3D9F - chains A and B of the 4 polymer chains in the assembly; structure by X-ray diffraction, 2.20 A resolution.

# Chain A (and B)
Name: Nitroalkane oxidase
Source organism: Fusarium oxysporum
Notes: EC 1.7.3.1; chain B of this document is another copy of the same molecule, construct and numbering; everything in this record applies to it too
UniProtKB: Q8X1D8 (Q8X1D8_FUSOX); residue numbers follow UniProt; this construct covers 2-439
Sequence (438 residues; each row starts with the number of its first residue):
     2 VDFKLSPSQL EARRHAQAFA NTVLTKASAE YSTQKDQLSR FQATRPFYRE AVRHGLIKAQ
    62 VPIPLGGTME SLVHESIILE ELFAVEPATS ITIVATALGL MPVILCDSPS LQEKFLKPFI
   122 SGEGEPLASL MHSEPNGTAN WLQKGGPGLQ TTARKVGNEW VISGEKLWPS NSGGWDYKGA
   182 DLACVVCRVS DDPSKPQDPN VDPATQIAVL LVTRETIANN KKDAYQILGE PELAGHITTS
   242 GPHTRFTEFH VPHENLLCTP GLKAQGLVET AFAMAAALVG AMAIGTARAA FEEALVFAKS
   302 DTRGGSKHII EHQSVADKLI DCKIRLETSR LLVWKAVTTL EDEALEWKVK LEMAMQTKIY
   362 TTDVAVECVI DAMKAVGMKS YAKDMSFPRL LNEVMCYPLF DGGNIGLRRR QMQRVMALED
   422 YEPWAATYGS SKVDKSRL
Unresolved in the structure: 433-439
Differences from the reference sequence: engineered mutation A276 (Ser in Q8X1D8)
Small-molecule neighbours:
  - FAD (flavin-adenine dinucleotide), molecule 1: L99, L131, M132, H133, S134, G138, T139, A140, N141, W169, P170, S171, L234, T240, F273, C397, L400, F401, D402, G403, G404, I406, G407, L408, R411
  - FAD, molecule 2: R304, I310, H313, V316, K375, A376, V377, G378, M379, Y382
  - 1-nitrohexane (N6C): V95, A96, L99, F273, A276, V280, M283, F401, D402
Curated features (UniProtKB/Swiss-Prot):
  - active site: D402 (Proton acceptor)
  - binding site (FAD): L131 to S134, T139 to N141, W169 to S171, R304, H313, Q314, K375 to M379, L400 to G404
  - mutagenesis: D402 (D402E: Decreases enzyme activity about twentyfold; D402N: Almost abolishes enzyme activity towards neutral nitroethane, but retains activity towards anionic nitroethane), R409 (R409K: Reduces catalytic activity)

# Chain A / chain B interface
Residue-residue contacts (84):
  P136(A) with R304(B), hydrogen bond (backbone-side chain)
  N137(A) with R304(B), hydrogen bond (backbone-side chain); G305(B), hydrogen bond (backbone-backbone)
  G138(A) with R304(B)
  N141(A) with T303(B); R304(B); G305(B); G306(B)
  Q144(A) with G306(B); S307(B), hydrogen bond
  P148(A) with G305(B); G306(B)
  W169(A) with M379(B); K380(B); A383(B), hydrophobic
  E233(A) with A383(B); K384(B), hydrogen bond (backbone-backbone)
  L234(A) with Y382(B); K384(B)
  A235(A) with Y382(B), hydrogen bond (backbone-backbone); P389(B), hydrophobic
  G236(A) with Y382(B), hydrogen bond (backbone-side chain)
  H237(A) with Y382(B)
  T303(A) with N141(B)
  R304(A) with P136(B), hydrogen bond (side chain-backbone); N137(B), hydrogen bond (side chain-backbone); G138(B); N141(B)
  G305(A) with N137(B), hydrogen bond (backbone-backbone); N141(B); P148(B)
  G306(A) with N141(B); Q144(B); P148(B)
  S307(A) with Q144(B), hydrogen bond
  S315(A) with I406(B); R411(B), hydrogen bond
  K319(A) with I406(B)
  D364(A) with K375(B), salt bridge
  V367(A) with I371(B), hydrophobic
  I371(A) with I371(B), hydrophobic
  M374(A) with M396(B), hydrophobic; L400(B)
  K375(A) with D364(B), salt bridge; L400(B); I406(B)
  G378(A) with L400(B)
  M379(A) with W169(B); L400(B); F401(B), hydrophobic
  K380(A) with W169(B)
  S381(A) with L400(B)
  Y382(A) with L234(B); A235(B), hydrogen bond (backbone-backbone); G236(B), hydrogen bond (side chain-backbone); H237(B); N393(B), hydrogen bond (side chain-backbone); E394(B); M396(B); C397(B)
  A383(A) with W169(B), hydrophobic; E233(B)
  K384(A) with E233(B), hydrogen bond (backbone-backbone); L234(B)
  P389(A) with A235(B), hydrophobic
  L392(A) with M396(B), hydrophobic
  N393(A) with Y382(B), hydrogen bond (backbone-side chain); N393(B), hydrogen bond
  E394(A) with Y382(B)
  M396(A) with I371(B), hydrophobic; Y382(B); L392(B), hydrophobic
  C397(A) with Y382(B)
  L400(A) with M374(B); K375(B); G378(B); M379(B); S381(B); Y382(B), hydrophobic
  F401(A) with M379(B), hydrophobic
  I406(A) with S315(B); K319(B); K375(B)
  R411(A) with S315(B), hydrogen bond
Interface residues without a listed pair, chain A (48 interface residues in all): T139, A140, G149, P232, H313, V316, P399
Interface residues without a listed pair, chain B (48 interface residues in all): T139, A140, G149, P232, D302, V316, V367, P399

# Overview
Chain A and chain B each contribute 48 residues to their interface, with 19 hydrogen bonds and 2 salt bridges.
Among the polar pairs are D364(A)-K375(B), P136(A)-R304(B) and N137(A)-R304(B). Chain A binds flavin-adenine
dinucleotide and 1-nitrohexane.
Chain A and chain B are both Nitroalkane oxidase (Fusarium oxysporum); the structure, Nitroalkane oxidase:
active site mutant S276A crystallized with 1-nitrohexane, was determined by X-ray diffraction, deposited
together with 3D9D, 3D9E and 3D9G.
